PDB entry 9JI2 | electron microscopy, 3.38 A resolution | chains D and E of the 8 polymer chains in the assembly

[Chain D]
Name: DNA-directed RNA polymerase subunit beta'
Organism: Mycobacterium tuberculosis
Notes: EC 2.7.7.6
UniProt: P9WGY7 (RPOC_MYCTU); residues 1-1316 here = UniProt positions 1-1316
Sequence (1316 residues; row label = number of the first residue in the row):
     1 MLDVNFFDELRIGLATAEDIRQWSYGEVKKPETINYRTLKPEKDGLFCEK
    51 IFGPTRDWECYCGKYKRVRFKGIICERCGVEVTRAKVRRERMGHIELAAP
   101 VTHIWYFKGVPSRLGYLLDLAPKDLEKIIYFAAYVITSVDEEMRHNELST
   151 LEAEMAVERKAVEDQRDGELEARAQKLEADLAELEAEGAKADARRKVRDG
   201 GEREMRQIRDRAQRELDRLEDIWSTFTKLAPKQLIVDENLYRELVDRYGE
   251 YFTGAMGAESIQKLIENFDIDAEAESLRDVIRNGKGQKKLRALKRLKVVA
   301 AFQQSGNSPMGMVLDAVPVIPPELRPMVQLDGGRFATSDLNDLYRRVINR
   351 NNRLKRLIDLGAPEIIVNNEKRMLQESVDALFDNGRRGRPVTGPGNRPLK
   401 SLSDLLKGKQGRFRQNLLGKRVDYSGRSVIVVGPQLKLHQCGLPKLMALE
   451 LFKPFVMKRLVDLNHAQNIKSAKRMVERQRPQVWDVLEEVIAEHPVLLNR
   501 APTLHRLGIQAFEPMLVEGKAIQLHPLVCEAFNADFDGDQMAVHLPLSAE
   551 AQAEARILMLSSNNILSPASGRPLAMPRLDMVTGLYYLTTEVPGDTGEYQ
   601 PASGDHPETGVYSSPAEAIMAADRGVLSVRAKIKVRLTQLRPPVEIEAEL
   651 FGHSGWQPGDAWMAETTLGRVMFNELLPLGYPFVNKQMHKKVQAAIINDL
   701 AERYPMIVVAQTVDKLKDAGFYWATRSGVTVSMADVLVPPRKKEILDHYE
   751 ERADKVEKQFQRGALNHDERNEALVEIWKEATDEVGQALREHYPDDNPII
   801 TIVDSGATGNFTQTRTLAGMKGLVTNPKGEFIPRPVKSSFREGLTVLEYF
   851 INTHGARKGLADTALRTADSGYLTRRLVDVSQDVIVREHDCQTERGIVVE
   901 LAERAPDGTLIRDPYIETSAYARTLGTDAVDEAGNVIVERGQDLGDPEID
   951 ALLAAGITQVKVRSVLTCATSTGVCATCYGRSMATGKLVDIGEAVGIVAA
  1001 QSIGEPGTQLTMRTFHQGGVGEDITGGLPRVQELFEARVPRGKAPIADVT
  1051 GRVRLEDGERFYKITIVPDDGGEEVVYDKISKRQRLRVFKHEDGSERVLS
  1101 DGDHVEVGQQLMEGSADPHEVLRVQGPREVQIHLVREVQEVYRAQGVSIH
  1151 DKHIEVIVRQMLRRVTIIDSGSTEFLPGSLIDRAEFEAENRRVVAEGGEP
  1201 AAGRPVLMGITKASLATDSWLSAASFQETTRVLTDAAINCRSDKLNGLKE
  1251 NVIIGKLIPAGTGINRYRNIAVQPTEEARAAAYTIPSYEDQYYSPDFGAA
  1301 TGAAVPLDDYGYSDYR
Unresolved in the structure: 1015-1022, 1091-1096, 1283-1316
Bound ions: Zn2+ site 1: C75, C78; Mg2+: D535, D537, D539; Zn2+ site 2: C891, C968, C975, C978
Curated features (UniProtKB/Swiss-Prot):
  - binding site (Zn(2+)): C60, C62, C75, C78, C891, C968, C975, C978
  - binding site (Mg(2+)): D535, D537, D539

[Chain E]
Name: DNA-directed RNA polymerase subunit omega
Organism: Mycobacterium tuberculosis
UniProt: A0A045H2R3 (A0A045H2R3_MYCTX); residue numbers follow UniProt; this construct covers 1-110
Sequence (110 residues; numbered 1 to 110; the number before each row is that of its first residue):
     1 MSISQSDASLAAVPAVDQFDPSSGASGGYDTPLGITNPPIDELLDRVSSK
    51 YALVIYAAKRARQINDYYNQLGEGILEYVGPLVEPGLQEKPLSIALREIH
   101 ADLLEHTEGE
Unresolved in the structure: 1-26, 110

[How chain D and chain E interact]
Residue-residue contacts (68):
  H439(D) - L33(E)  hydrogen bond (side chain-backbone)
  H439(D) - I35(E)
  A492(D) - K90(E)
  E493(D) - G34(E)
  E493(D) - K90(E)
  H494(D) - K90(E)
  P495(D) - I35(E)  hydrophobic
  E513(D) - G34(E)
  E513(D) - I35(E)  hydrogen bond (side chain-backbone)
  A549(D) - L92(E)
  E550(D) - A58(E)
  E550(D) - R62(E)  salt bridge
  Q552(D) - L92(E)
  A553(D) - V54(E)
  A553(D) - L92(E)
  E554(D) - V54(E)
  R556(D) - I35(E)  hydrogen bond (side chain-backbone)
  R556(D) - L92(E)
  R556(D) - S93(E)  hydrogen bond
  R556(D) - L96(E)
  I557(D) - K50(E)
  I557(D) - V54(E)  hydrophobic
  L558(D) - K50(E)
  L558(D) - Y51(E)  hydrophobic
  L560(D) - I35(E)  hydrophobic
  N563(D) - I40(E)
  P705(D) - D41(E)
  M706(D) - D41(E)  hydrogen bond (backbone-side chain)
  I707(D) - P32(E)  hydrophobic
  I707(D) - D41(E)
  V708(D) - Y29(E)  hydrophobic
  Q711(D) - Y29(E)
  Q711(D) - D30(E)  hydrogen bond (side chain-backbone)
  K715(D) - D30(E)  salt bridge
  T985(D) - K50(E)
  D990(D) - K50(E)
  D990(D) - Y51(E)
  E993(D) - Y51(E)  hydrogen bond
  G1261(D) - Y51(E)
  T1262(D) - Y51(E)
  T1262(D) - V54(E)
  R1266(D) - E108(E)
  R1266(D) - G109(E)  hydrogen bond (backbone-backbone)
  Y1267(D) - S49(E)  hydrogen bond
  Y1267(D) - Y51(E)  hydrophobic
  Y1267(D) - A52(E)
  Y1267(D) - I55(E)
  R1268(D) - K59(E)
  I1270(D) - A52(E)  hydrophobic
  I1270(D) - I55(E)  hydrophobic
  I1270(D) - K59(E)  hydrogen bond (backbone-side chain)
  I1270(D) - H106(E)
  I1270(D) - T107(E)
  A1271(D) - H106(E)
  A1271(D) - T107(E)  hydrogen bond (backbone-backbone)
  V1272(D) - Y56(E)  hydrophobic
  V1272(D) - K59(E)
  V1272(D) - Q63(E)  hydrogen bond (backbone-side chain)
  Q1273(D) - E105(E)  hydrogen bond
  P1274(D) - V79(E)  hydrophobic
  P1274(D) - L103(E)
  P1274(D) - L104(E)  hydrophobic
  T1275(D) - L103(E)  hydrogen bond (backbone-backbone)
  T1275(D) - L104(E)
  T1275(D) - E105(E)
  A1278(D) - L82(E)
  A1278(D) - L103(E)
  A1282(D) - L82(E)  hydrophobic
Also at the interface, not in a pair above, chain D (44 interface residues in all): E489, V490, S548, G992, N1265, N1269
Also at the interface, not in a pair above, chain E (42 interface residues in all): T31, T36, P38, P39, L44, L53, A57, R60, A61, Q88

[In short]
The interface between chain D and chain E involves 44 residues on one side and 42 on the other, with 14
hydrogen bonds and 2 salt bridges. Polar contacts include E550(D)-R62(E), K715(D)-D30(E) and H439(D)-L33(E).
Here chain D is DNA-directed RNA polymerase subunit beta' and chain E is DNA-directed RNA polymerase subunit
omega, both from Mycobacterium tuberculosis. Entry 9JI2 (Cryo-EM structure of Mycobacterium tuberculosis
transcription activation complex with unphosphated PhoP) was determined by electron microscopy (same
publication as 9KET, 9KEU and 9KEV).
